Entry 8Z55 (X-ray diffraction, 1.83 A resolution); this record covers chains A and B.

[Chain A]
Name: NAD-dependent protein deacylase sirtuin-5, mitochondrial
From: Homo sapiens
Notes: EC 2.3.1.-
UniProt: Q9NXA8 (SIR5_HUMAN); residues 36-302 here = UniProt positions 36-302
Amino-acid sequence (274 residues; row label = number of the first residue in the row):
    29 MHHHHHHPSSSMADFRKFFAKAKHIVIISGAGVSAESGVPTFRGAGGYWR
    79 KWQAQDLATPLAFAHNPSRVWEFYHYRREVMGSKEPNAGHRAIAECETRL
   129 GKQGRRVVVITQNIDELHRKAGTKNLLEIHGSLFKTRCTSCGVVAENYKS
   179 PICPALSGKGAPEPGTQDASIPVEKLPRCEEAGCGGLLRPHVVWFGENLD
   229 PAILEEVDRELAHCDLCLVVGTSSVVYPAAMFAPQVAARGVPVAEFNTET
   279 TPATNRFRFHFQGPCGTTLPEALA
Unresolved in the structure: 29-35
Differences from the reference sequence: initiating methionine (29); expression tag (30-35)
Swiss-Prot annotation at these positions:
  - active site: H158 (Proton acceptor)
  - binding site (NAD(+)): Q140 to D143, G249 to S251, N275 to E277, C293
  - binding site (substrate): Y102, R105
  - binding site (Zn(2+)): C166, C169, C207, C212
  - mutagenesis: T69 (T69A: Abolishes enzyme activity), Y102 (Y102F: Increases the KM for desuccinylation), R105 (R105M: Increases the KM for desuccinylation. Does not affect deacetylase activity), H158 (H158A: Abolishes desuccinylation and deglutarylation activity)

[Chain B]
Name: Peroxiredoxin-1 fragment
UniProt: Q06830 (PRDX1_HUMAN); residues 116-124 here correspond to UniProt positions 191-199 (UniProt number = residue number + 75)
Amino-acid sequence (9 residues; each row starts with the number of its first residue):
   116 SKEYFSKQK
Unresolved in the structure: 116-120, 124
Modified / non-standard residues: K122 ((2S)-2-azanyl-6-[(4-hydroxy-4-oxo-butanoyl)amino]hexanoic acid; SLL)

[How chain A and chain B interact]
Residue-residue contacts (21):
  A86(A) - K122(B)
  Y102(A) - K122(B)
  R105(A) - K122(B)
  I142(A) - K122(B)
  H158(A) - K122(B)
  V220(A) - K122(B)
  V221(A) - K122(B)
  W222(A) - K122(B)
  F223(A) - K122(B)
  F223(A) - Q123(B)
  G224(A) - K122(B)  hydrogen bond (backbone-backbone)
  E225(A) - S121(B)
  E225(A) - K122(B)  hydrogen bond (backbone-backbone)
  N226(A) - S121(B)
  L227(A) - K122(B)
  V253(A) - Q123(B)
  V254(A) - Q123(B)
  Y255(A) - S121(B)
  Y255(A) - K122(B)
  Y255(A) - Q123(B)  hydrogen bond (backbone-backbone)
  P256(A) - S121(B)

[Overview]
The interface between chain A and chain B involves 17 residues on one side and 3 on the other; the contacts
include 3 hydrogen bonds. Main-chain hydrogen bonds include G224(A)-K122(B), E225(A)-K122(B) and
Y255(A)-Q123(B).
Chain A is NAD-dependent protein deacylase sirtuin-5, mitochondrial (Homo sapiens) and chain B is
Peroxiredoxin-1 fragment; the structure, Crystal structure of human SIRT5 in complex with succPrx1 and ADP
ribose, was determined by X-ray diffraction, deposited together with 8Z54, 8Z56, 8Z57 and 8Z58.
